Entry 3NW7 (X-ray diffraction, 2.11 A resolution); this record covers chain A.

Chain A:
Name: Insulin-like growth factor 1 receptor
Source organism: Homo sapiens
Notes: EC 2.7.10.1; fragment: kinase domain (residues 982-1286)
UniProtKB: P08069 (IGF1R_HUMAN); residues 952-1256 here correspond to UniProt positions 982-1286 (UniProt number = residue number + 30)
Sequence (307 residues; each row starts with the number of its first residue):
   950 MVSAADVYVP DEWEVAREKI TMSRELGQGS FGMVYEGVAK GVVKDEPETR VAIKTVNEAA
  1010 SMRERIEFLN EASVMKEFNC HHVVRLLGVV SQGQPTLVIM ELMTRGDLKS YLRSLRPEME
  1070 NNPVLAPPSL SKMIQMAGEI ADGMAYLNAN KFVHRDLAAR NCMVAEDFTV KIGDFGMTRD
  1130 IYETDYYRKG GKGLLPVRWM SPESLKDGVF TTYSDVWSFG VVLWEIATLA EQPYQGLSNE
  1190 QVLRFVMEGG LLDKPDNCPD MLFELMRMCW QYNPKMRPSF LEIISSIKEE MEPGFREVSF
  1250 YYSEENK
Not modelled in the structure: 950-956, 1139-1141
Construct notes: expression tag (950-951)
Ligand contacts: LGV (N-({4-[(3-cyclopropyl-1H-pyrazol-5-yl)amino]pyrrolo[2,1-f][1,2,4]triazin-2-yl}methyl)-6-fluoropyridine-3-carboxamide): L975, G976, Q977, V983, A1001, K1003, V1033, M1049, E1050, L1051, M1052, T1053, G1055, D1056, R1109, N1110, C1111, M1112, G1122, D1123, M1126, T1127
Swiss-Prot annotation at these positions:
  - active site: D1105 (Proton acceptor)
  - binding site (ATP): L975 to V983, K1003
  - modified residue: Y1131 (Phosphotyrosine), Y1135 (Phosphotyrosine), Y1136 (Phosphotyrosine), S1248 (Phosphoserine), S1252 (Phosphoserine)
  - cross-link (Glycyl lysine isopeptide (Lys-Gly)): K1138 (interchain with G-Cter in ubiquitin), K1141 (interchain with G-Cter in ubiquitin)

Summary:
Ligands of chain A: compound LGV. UniProt lists active-site residue D1105 and 10 ATP-binding residues.
Chain A is Insulin-like growth factor 1 receptor (Homo sapiens); the structure, Crystal structure of
insulin-like growth factor 1 receptor (IGF-1R-WT) complex with a carbon-linked proline isostere inhibitor ...,
was determined by X-ray diffraction (same publication as 3NW5 and 3NW6).
